Entry 4OQ9 (X-ray diffraction, 1.45 A resolution); this record covers chains J and s of the 60 polymer chains in the assembly.

[Chain J]
Protein: Coat protein
From: Satellite Tobacco Mosaic Virus
UniProt: P17574 (COAT_STMV); residue numbers follow UniProt; this construct covers 1-159
Amino-acid sequence (159 residues; row label = number of the first residue in the row):
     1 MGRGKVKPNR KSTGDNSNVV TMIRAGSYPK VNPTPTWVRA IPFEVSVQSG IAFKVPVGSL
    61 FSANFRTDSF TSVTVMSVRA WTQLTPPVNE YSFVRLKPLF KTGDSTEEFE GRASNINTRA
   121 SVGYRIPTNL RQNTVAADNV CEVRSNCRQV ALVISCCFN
Not modelled in the structure: 1-15
Bound ions: Na+ site 1 near Asp68 (its only coordinating residue here)
From the paper describing this entry:
  - binding site for sulfate ion: Arg95, Asn117
  - binding site for the 2-nt RNA strand: Arg125, Arg131
  - binding site for the 2-nt RNA strand: Asn16 (proposed by the authors, not directly observed)
  - binding site for phosphate ion: Asn115, Asn117

[Chain s]
Molecule: 10-nt RNA strand
From: Satellite Tobacco Mosaic Virus
Sequence (10 nucleotides; row label = number of the first residue in the row):
   181 UUUUUUUUUU

[How chain J and chain s interact]
Contacting residue pairs (7):
  Asn16(J) with U183(s), sugar contact; U184(s), sugar contact
  Ser17(J) with U184(s), phosphate contact; U185(s), phosphate contact
  Asn18(J) with U184(s), sugar contact
  Val19(J) with U185(s), sugar contact
  Thr21(J) with U185(s), phosphate contact
Interface residues without a listed pair, chain s (4 interface residues in all): U186

[Summary]
The interface between chain J and chain s involves 5 residues on one side and 4 on the other. From the paper:
a binding site for the 2-nt RNA strand at Arg125(J), Arg131(J) and Asn16(J); a binding site for sulfate ion at
Arg95(J) and Asn117(J).
Here chain J is Coat protein and chain s is a 10-nt RNA strand, both from Satellite Tobacco Mosaic Virus.
Entry 4OQ9 (Satellite Tobacco Mosaic Virus Refined to 1.4 A Resolution using non-crystallographic symmetry
restraints) was determined by X-ray diffraction together with 4NIA and 4OQ8 from the same study.
